5N2A - chains B and C of the 3 polymer chains in the assembly; structure by X-ray diffraction, 2.80 A resolution.

# Chain B
Protein: Methyl-coenzyme M reductase, beta subunit
Source organism: Methanotorris formicicus Mc-S-70
Notes: EC 2.8.4.1
UniProt: H1KXL9 (H1KXL9_9EURY); residue numbers follow UniProt; this construct covers 1-444
Amino-acid sequence (444 residues; numbered 1 to 444; the number before each row is that of its first residue):
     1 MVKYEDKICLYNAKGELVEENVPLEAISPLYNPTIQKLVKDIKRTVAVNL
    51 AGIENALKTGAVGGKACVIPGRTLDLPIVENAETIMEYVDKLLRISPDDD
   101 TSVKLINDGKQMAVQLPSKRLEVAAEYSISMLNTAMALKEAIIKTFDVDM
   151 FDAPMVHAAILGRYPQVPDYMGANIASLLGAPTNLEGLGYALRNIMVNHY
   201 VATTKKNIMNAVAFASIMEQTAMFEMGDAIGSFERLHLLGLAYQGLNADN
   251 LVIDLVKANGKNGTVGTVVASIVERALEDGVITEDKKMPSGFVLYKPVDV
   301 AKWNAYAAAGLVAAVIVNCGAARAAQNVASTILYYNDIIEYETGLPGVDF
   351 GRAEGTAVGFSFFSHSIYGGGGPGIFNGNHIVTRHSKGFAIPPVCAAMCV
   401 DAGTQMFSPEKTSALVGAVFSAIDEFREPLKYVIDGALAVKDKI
Disordered / not traced: 1
Small-molecule neighbours:
  - 1-thioethanesulfonic acid (COM): Phe362, Ser366, Tyr368
  - factor 430 (F43): Ser366, Ile367, Tyr368
  - Coenzyme B (TP7): Phe362, Phe363, Tyr368, Gly369, Gly370, His380, Ile381, Val382

# Chain C
Protein: Methyl-coenzyme M reductase, gamma subunit
Source organism: Methanotorris formicicus Mc-S-70
Notes: EC 2.8.4.1
UniProt: H1KXL6 (H1KXL6_9EURY); residues 1-260 here = UniProt positions 1-260
Amino-acid sequence (260 residues; row label = number of the first residue in the row):
     1 MAYKPQFYPGETKIAQNRRNHMNPEVELEKLREIPDEDVVKIMGHRQPGE
    51 DYKTIHPPLEEMDLPDDYVRDLVEPINGAKEGHRIRYIQFADSMYFAPAQ
   101 PYDRARTYMWRFRGVDTGTLSGRQVIEMRESDLEALSKNFLIDTAFFDPA
   151 RCGIRGATVHGHSLRLDENGLMFDALQRYVYDEKTGHVVYVKDQVGRPLD
   201 EPVDVGELLPEEKLREITTIYRKDGVPMREDKELLTIVKRIHRARTLGGF
   251 CPTEDTFKQL
Disordered / not traced: 1-2
Small-molecule neighbours: factor 430 (F43): Leu120, Ser121, Gly122, Arg123, Ala157, Thr158, Val159, His160, Gly161, His162

# Chain B / chain C interface
Pairs across the interface (123):
  Lys14(B) - Tyr68(C)
  Lys205(B) - Pro65(C)
  Lys206(B) - Asp67(C)
  Asn207(B) - Asp67(C)
  Ile208(B) - Asp67(C)  hydrogen bond (backbone-side chain)
  Ile208(B) - Val69(C)  hydrophobic
  Ile208(B) - Arg70(C)
  Met209(B) - Val69(C)  hydrophobic
  Ser232(B) - Cys251(C)  hydrogen bond
  Ser232(B) - Pro252(C)
  Phe233(B) - Gly249(C)
  Phe233(B) - Phe250(C)
  Phe233(B) - Pro252(C)
  Ile253(B) - Val69(C)  hydrophobic
  Val256(B) - Val69(C)
  Val256(B) - Val73(C)  hydrophobic
  Asn259(B) - Arg113(C)
  Gly260(B) - Leu72(C)
  Gly260(B) - Val73(C)
  Gly260(B) - Glu74(C)  hydrogen bond (backbone-backbone)
  Gly260(B) - Arg113(C)  hydrogen bond (backbone-side chain)
  Lys261(B) - Leu72(C)
  Lys261(B) - Glu74(C)
  Lys261(B) - Arg113(C)  hydrogen bond (backbone-side chain)
  Asn262(B) - Arg113(C)
  Gly263(B) - Arg113(C)  hydrogen bond (backbone-side chain)
  Thr264(B) - Met109(C)
  Thr264(B) - Trp110(C)  hydrogen bond (side chain-backbone)
  Thr264(B) - Arg111(C)
  Thr264(B) - Phe112(C)
  Val265(B) - Met109(C)  hydrogen bond (backbone-backbone)
  Gly266(B) - Met109(C)  hydrogen bond (backbone-backbone)
  Gly266(B) - Trp110(C)
  Thr267(B) - Trp110(C)
  Ala270(B) - Tyr3(C)
  Val273(B) - Tyr3(C)
  Glu274(B) - Tyr3(C)  hydrogen bond (side chain-backbone)
  Asp285(B) - Arg240(C)  salt bridge
  Met288(B) - Glu233(C)
  Met288(B) - Ile237(C)  hydrophobic
  Pro289(B) - Glu11(C)
  Pro289(B) - Glu233(C)
  Ser290(B) - Gly10(C)
  Ser290(B) - Arg19(C)
  Ser290(B) - Glu233(C)  hydrogen bond
  Phe292(B) - Gln6(C)
  Phe292(B) - Tyr8(C)
  Phe292(B) - Pro9(C)
  Phe292(B) - Glu233(C)
  Val293(B) - Gln6(C)  hydrogen bond (backbone-side chain)
  Leu294(B) - Ile237(C)  hydrophobic
  Leu294(B) - Arg240(C)
  Tyr295(B) - Tyr3(C)
  Tyr295(B) - Gln6(C)
  Val298(B) - Glu254(C)
  Asp299(B) - Glu254(C)
  Val300(B) - Pro252(C)
  Val300(B) - Thr253(C)
  Val300(B) - Glu254(C)  hydrogen bond (backbone-side chain)
  Val300(B) - Phe257(C)  hydrophobic
  Ile316(B) - Val73(C)
  Val317(B) - Val73(C)
  Asn318(B) - Gly114(C)  hydrogen bond (side chain-backbone)
  Asn318(B) - Val115(C)  hydrogen bond (side chain-backbone)
  Gly320(B) - Val73(C)
  Ala321(B) - Val73(C)
  Ala321(B) - Pro75(C)
  Ala321(B) - Ile76(C)  hydrogen bond (backbone-backbone)
  Ala321(B) - Ala79(C)
  Ala321(B) - Arg113(C)
  Ala321(B) - Gly114(C)
  Ala322(B) - Ala79(C)
  Ala322(B) - Gly114(C)
  Ala322(B) - Arg129(C)  hydrogen bond (backbone-side chain)
  Arg323(B) - Arg70(C)  hydrogen bond (side chain-backbone)
  Arg323(B) - Val73(C)  hydrogen bond (side chain-backbone)
  Arg323(B) - Pro75(C)
  Arg323(B) - Arg129(C)  hydrogen bond (backbone-side chain)
  Gln326(B) - Ile85(C)
  Gln326(B) - Asp116(C)
  Gln326(B) - Glu127(C)  hydrogen bond
  Asn327(B) - Gly114(C)
  Asn327(B) - Val115(C)
  Asn327(B) - Asp116(C)
  Ser330(B) - Met109(C)
  Ser330(B) - Asp116(C)
  Ser330(B) - Thr117(C)  hydrogen bond (side chain-backbone)
  Tyr334(B) - Tyr102(C)
  Tyr334(B) - Ala105(C)  hydrophobic
  Tyr334(B) - Met109(C)  hydrophobic
  Tyr334(B) - Thr117(C)
  Tyr334(B) - Thr119(C)  hydrogen bond
  Asp337(B) - Arg106(C)  salt bridge
  Ile338(B) - Arg106(C)
  Ile338(B) - Met109(C)  hydrophobic
  Ile338(B) - Trp110(C)
  Glu340(B) - Ile241(C)
  Glu340(B) - Arg245(C)  salt bridge
  Tyr341(B) - Phe7(C)
  Tyr341(B) - Tyr8(C)
  Tyr341(B) - Pro9(C)
  Tyr341(B) - Arg106(C)
  Tyr341(B) - Val238(C)
  Tyr341(B) - Ile241(C)  hydrophobic
  Glu342(B) - Tyr3(C)  hydrogen bond
  Glu342(B) - Pro5(C)
  Glu342(B) - Gln6(C)  hydrogen bond (backbone-side chain)
  Glu342(B) - Phe7(C)  hydrogen bond (side chain-backbone)
  Glu342(B) - Trp110(C)
  Gly344(B) - Ile237(C)
  Gly344(B) - Arg240(C)
  Pro346(B) - Ala244(C)  hydrophobic
  Phe350(B) - Ala244(C)
  Phe350(B) - Arg245(C)
  Phe350(B) - Gly248(C)
  Gly351(B) - Arg245(C)
  Arg352(B) - Gly249(C)
  Glu354(B) - Arg245(C)  salt bridge
  His365(B) - Asp116(C)  salt bridge
  His365(B) - Glu127(C)  salt bridge
  Val400(B) - Arg70(C)
  Ala402(B) - His56(C)
  Thr404(B) - His56(C)
Other interface residues (no listed pair), chain B (69 interface residues in all): Ala13, Gly15, Arg235, Leu236, Lys257, Pro297, Ala301, Ala324, Thr331, Thr343
Other interface residues (no listed pair), chain C (59 interface residues in all): Met22, Ile55, Leu59, Met62, Asp66, Gly118, Thr236

# In short
69 residues of chain B and 59 residues of chain C are in contact, with 26 hydrogen bonds and 6 salt bridges.
Polar contacts include Asp285(B)-Arg240(C), Asp337(B)-Arg106(C) and Glu340(B)-Arg245(C). 1-thioethanesulfonic
acid and factor 430 are bound between chain B and chain C.
Here chain B is Methyl-coenzyme M reductase, beta subunit and chain C is Methyl-coenzyme M reductase, gamma
subunit, both from Methanotorris formicicus Mc-S-70. Entry 5N2A (Methyl-coenzyme M reductase III from
methanotorris formicicus trigonal form) was determined by X-ray diffraction, deposited together with 5N1Q and
5N28.
